Entry 7SYZ (X-ray diffraction, 2.86 A resolution); this record covers chains A and L of the 3 polymer chains in the assembly.

[Chain A]
Molecule: Attachment glycoprotein
Source organism: Hendra henipavirus
Reference sequence: F4YH71 (F4YH71_9MONO); residue numbers follow UniProt; this construct covers 1-604
Sequence (604 residues; row label = number of the first residue in the row):
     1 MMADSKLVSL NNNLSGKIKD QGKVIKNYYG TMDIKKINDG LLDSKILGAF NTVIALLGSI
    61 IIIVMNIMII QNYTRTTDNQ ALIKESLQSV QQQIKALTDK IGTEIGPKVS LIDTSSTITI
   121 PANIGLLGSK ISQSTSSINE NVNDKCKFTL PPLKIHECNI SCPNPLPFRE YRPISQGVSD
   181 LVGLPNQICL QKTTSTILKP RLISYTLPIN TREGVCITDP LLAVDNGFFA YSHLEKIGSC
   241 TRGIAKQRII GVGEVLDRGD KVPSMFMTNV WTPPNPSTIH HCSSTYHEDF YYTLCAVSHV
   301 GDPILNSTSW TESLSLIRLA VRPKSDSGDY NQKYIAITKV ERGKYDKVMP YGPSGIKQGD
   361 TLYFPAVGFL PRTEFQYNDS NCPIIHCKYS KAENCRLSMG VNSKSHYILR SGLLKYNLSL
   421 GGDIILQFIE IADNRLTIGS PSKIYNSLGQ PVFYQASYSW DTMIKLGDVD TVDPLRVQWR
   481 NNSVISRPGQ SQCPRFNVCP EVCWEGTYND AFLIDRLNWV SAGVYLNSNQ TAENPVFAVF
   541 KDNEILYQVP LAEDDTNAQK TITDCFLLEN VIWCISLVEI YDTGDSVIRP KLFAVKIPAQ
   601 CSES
Unresolved in the structure: 1-175, 206-214, 583-585, 604
Cystine bridges: Cys-189/Cys-601, Cys-216/Cys-240, Cys-282/Cys-295, Cys-382/Cys-395, Cys-387/Cys-499, Cys-493/Cys-503, Cys-565/Cys-574
Covalent attachments: glycan linked to Asn-306, Asn-378, Asn-481, Asn-529; N-acetylglucosamine (NAG) linked to Asn-417

[Chain L]
Molecule: Antibody hAH1.3 light chain
Source organism: Mus musculus
Notes: antibody fragment or engineered binder
Sequence (221 residues; numbered 1 to 216 plus 5 insertion-coded residues; the number before each row is that of its first residue; a row labelled like 27A-27E holds insertion residues (27A, then the next letters in order)):
     1 DVLMIQTPLS LPVSLGDQAS ISCRSSQ
27A-27E SLIHI
    28 NGNTYLEWYL QKPGQSPKLL IYKVSNRFSG VPDRFSGSGS GTDFTLKISR VEAEDLGVYY
    88 CFQGSHVPFT FGAGTKLELK RADAAPTVSI FPPSSEQLTS GGASVVCFLN NFYPKDINVK
   148 WKIDGSERQN GVLNSWTDQD SKDSTYSMSS TLTLTKDEYE RHNSYTCEAT HKTSTSPIVK
   208 SFNRNECVY
Unresolved in the structure: 215-216
Cystine bridges: Cys-23/Cys-88, Cys-134/Cys-194

[Chain A / chain L interface]
Pairs across the interface (10; chain A residue first):
  Ile-385(A) with Val-94(L), hydrophobic; Phe-96(L), hydrophobic
  His-386(A) with Phe-96(L)
  Arg-435(A) with Ile-27E(L)
  Met-463(A) with Ile-27E(L)
  Asn-482(A) with Ile-27E(L)
  Ser-483(A) with His-27D(L); Ile-27E(L); Gly-29(L)
  Asn-543(A) with Ile-27C(L)
Other interface residues (no listed pair), chain A (10 interface residues in all): Asp-461, Asn-481, Val-498
Other interface residues (no listed pair), chain L (7 interface residues in all): Asn-28

[Summary]
The interface between chain A and chain L involves 10 residues on one side and 7 on the other. Covalently
linked N-acetylglucosamine: at Asn-417(A).
Here chain A is Attachment glycoprotein (Hendra henipavirus) and chain L is Antibody hAH1.3 light chain (Mus
musculus). Entry 7SYZ (Hendra virus G protein head domain in complex with cross-neutralizing murine antibody
hAH1.3) was determined by X-ray diffraction (same publication as 7SYY).
